Entry 6H5I (electron microscopy, 3.90 A resolution); this record covers chains Af and Ao of the 26 polymer chains in the assembly.

Chain Af (and Ao):
Name: Ferritin heavy chain
Source organism: Homo sapiens
Notes: EC 1.16.3.1; chain Ao of this document is another copy of the same molecule, construct and numbering; everything in this record applies to it too
UniProt: P02794 (FRIH_HUMAN); residues 5-176 here correspond to UniProt positions 6-177 (UniProt number = residue number + 1)
Amino-acid sequence (172 residues; row label = number of the first residue in the row):
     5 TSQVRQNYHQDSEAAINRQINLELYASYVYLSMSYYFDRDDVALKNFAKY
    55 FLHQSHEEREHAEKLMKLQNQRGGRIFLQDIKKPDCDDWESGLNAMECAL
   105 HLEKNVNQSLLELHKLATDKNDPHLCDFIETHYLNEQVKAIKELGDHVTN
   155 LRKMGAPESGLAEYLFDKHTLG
UniProt features mapped onto this chain:
  - binding site (Fe cation): Glu-27, Glu-62, His-65, Glu-107, Gln-141
  - site: Arg-22 (Essential for association with cargo receptor NCOA4)
Reported in the primary citation:
  - mutagenesis - Q14A/D15A/R22A, F81A/Q83A: decreased binding to Transferrin receptor protein 1
  - mutagenesis - Q14A/D15A/R22A/F81A/Q83A: abolished binding to Transferrin receptor protein 1

Interface between chain Af and chain Ao:
Contacting residue pairs (22; chain Af residue first):
  Lys-146(Af) / Asp-42(Ao)  hydrogen bond (side chain-backbone)
  Lys-146(Af) / Arg-43(Ao)  hydrogen bond (side chain-backbone)
  Lys-146(Af) / Asp-44(Ao)
  Asp-150(Af) / Arg-43(Ao)
  Asp-150(Af) / Asp-44(Ao)
  Asp-150(Af) / Ala-47(Ao)
  Thr-153(Af) / Asp-44(Ao)  hydrogen bond (side chain-backbone)
  Thr-153(Af) / Asp-45(Ao)
  Thr-153(Af) / Val-46(Ao)
  Asn-154(Af) / Ala-47(Ao)
  Lys-157(Af) / Val-46(Ao)
  Lys-157(Af) / Glu-167(Ao)  salt bridge
  Met-158(Af) / Leu-165(Ao)  hydrophobic
  Met-158(Af) / Tyr-168(Ao)  hydrophobic
  Leu-169(Af) / Leu-165(Ao)  hydrophobic
  Leu-169(Af) / Tyr-168(Ao)
  Phe-170(Af) / Tyr-168(Ao)
  His-173(Af) / Tyr-168(Ao)
  His-173(Af) / Leu-169(Ao)
  His-173(Af) / His-173(Ao)
  Thr-174(Af) / Tyr-168(Ao)  hydrogen bond
  Thr-174(Af) / Lys-172(Ao)
Also at the interface, not in a pair above, chain Af (11 interface residues in all): Gly-149
Also at the interface, not in a pair above, chain Ao (14 interface residues in all): Leu-48, Gly-164

Overview:
The interface between chain Af and chain Ao involves 11 residues on one side and 14 on the other, with 4
hydrogen bonds and 1 salt bridge. Polar contacts include Lys-157(Af)/Glu-167(Ao), Lys-146(Af)/Asp-42(Ao) and
Lys-146(Af)/Arg-43(Ao). The paper reports that Q14A/D15A/R22A and F81A/Q83A of chain Af reduce binding to
Transferrin receptor protein 1; Q14A/D15A/R22A/F81A/Q83A of chain Af abolish binding to Transferrin receptor
protein 1.
Chain Af and chain Ao are both Ferritin heavy chain (Homo sapiens); the structure, Single Particle Cryo-EM map
of human Transferrin receptor 1 - H-Ferritin complex, was determined by electron microscopy together with 6GSR
from the same study.
